PDB entry 6U3M | X-ray diffraction, 1.90 A resolution | chains C and F of the 3 polymer chains in the assembly

# Chain C
Name: HLA class II histocompatibility antigen, DQ alpha 1 chain
Source organism: Homo sapiens
UniProt: P01909 (DQA1_HUMAN); the construct lacks a stretch of the UniProt sequence and is renumbered around it, so the offset changes along the chain: -1 to 9 = UniProt 24-34; 10-52 = UniProt 36-78; 54-181 = UniProt 79-206
Sequence (191 residues; row label = number of the first residue in the row; note: 1 number in that range is skipped by the numbering (no residue carries it; nothing is unmodelled there); numbers below 1 keep their minus sign (Glu-1 is residue -1)):
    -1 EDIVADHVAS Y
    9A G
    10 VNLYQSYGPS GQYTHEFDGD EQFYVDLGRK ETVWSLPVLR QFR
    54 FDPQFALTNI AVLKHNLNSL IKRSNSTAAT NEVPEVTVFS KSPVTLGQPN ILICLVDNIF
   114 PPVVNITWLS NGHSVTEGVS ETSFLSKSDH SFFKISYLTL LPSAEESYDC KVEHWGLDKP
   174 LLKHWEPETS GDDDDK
Unresolved in the structure: -1 to 0, 182-189
Disulfides: Cys107-Cys163
Covalent attachments: N-acetylglucosamine (NAG) linked to Asn118
Sequence notes: conflict Ser44 (Cys70 in P01909); expression tag (182-189)
Curated features (UniProtKB/Swiss-Prot):
  - region: Glu179 to Glu181 (Connecting peptide)
  - glycosylation (N-linked (GlcNAc...) asparagine): Asn78, Asn118

# Chain F
Name: Alpha1a peptide
Source organism: Pseudomonas fluorescens
Sequence (21 residues; each row starts with the number of its first residue; note: 1 number in that range is skipped by the numbering (no residue carries it; nothing is unmodelled there); numbers below 1 keep their minus sign (Ala-2 is residue -2)):
    -2 AQ
     1 PMPMPELPYP GSGGSIEGR
Unresolved in the structure: -2, 11-19

# Chain C / chain F interface
Contacting residue pairs (27; chain C residue first):
  Tyr9(C) - Met2(F)
  Tyr9(C) - Pro3(F)
  Tyr9(C) - Met4(F)  hydrogen bond (backbone-backbone)
  Tyr22(C) - Pro3(F)
  His24(C) - Pro3(F)
  Phe51(C) - Pro1(F)  hydrophobic
  Arg52(C) - Gln-1(F)
  Arg52(C) - Pro1(F)
  Phe54(C) - Pro1(F)
  Phe54(C) - Pro3(F)  hydrophobic
  Phe58(C) - Pro3(F)  hydrophobic
  Phe58(C) - Met4(F)
  Phe58(C) - Pro5(F)
  Asn62(C) - Met4(F)  hydrogen bond (side chain-backbone)
  Asn62(C) - Pro5(F)
  Asn62(C) - Glu6(F)  hydrogen bond (side chain-backbone)
  Val65(C) - Glu6(F)
  Val65(C) - Leu7(F)
  Val65(C) - Pro8(F)
  Leu66(C) - Glu6(F)
  His68(C) - Tyr9(F)
  Asn69(C) - Glu6(F)
  Asn69(C) - Leu7(F)  hydrogen bond (side chain-backbone)
  Asn69(C) - Pro8(F)
  Asn69(C) - Tyr9(F)  hydrogen bond (side chain-backbone)
  Ser72(C) - Tyr9(F)
  Leu73(C) - Tyr9(F)  hydrophobic
Interface residues without a listed pair, chain C (16 interface residues in all): Trp43, Arg76

# Summary
16 residues of chain C face 10 of chain F across their interface; the contacts include 5 hydrogen bonds. Polar
contacts include Asn62(C)-Met4(F), Asn62(C)-Glu6(F) and Asn69(C)-Leu7(F). Covalently linked
N-acetylglucosamine: at Asn118(C).
Here chain C is HLA class II histocompatibility antigen, DQ alpha 1 chain (Homo sapiens) and chain F is
Alpha1a peptide (Pseudomonas fluorescens). Entry 6U3M (DQ2-P.fluor-alpha1a) was determined by X-ray
diffraction together with 6U3N and 6U3O from the same study.
